PDB entry 6TJZ | X-ray diffraction, 2.40 A resolution | chains A and B

# Chain A (and B)
Protein: SVS_variant_AS3
From: Streptomyces sp. CWA1
Notes: EC 4.2.3.158; chain B of this document is another copy of the same molecule, construct and numbering; everything in this record applies to it too
Amino-acid sequence (361 residues; numbered -1 to 359; the number before each row is that of its first residue; numbers below 1 keep their minus sign (Met-1 is residue -1)):
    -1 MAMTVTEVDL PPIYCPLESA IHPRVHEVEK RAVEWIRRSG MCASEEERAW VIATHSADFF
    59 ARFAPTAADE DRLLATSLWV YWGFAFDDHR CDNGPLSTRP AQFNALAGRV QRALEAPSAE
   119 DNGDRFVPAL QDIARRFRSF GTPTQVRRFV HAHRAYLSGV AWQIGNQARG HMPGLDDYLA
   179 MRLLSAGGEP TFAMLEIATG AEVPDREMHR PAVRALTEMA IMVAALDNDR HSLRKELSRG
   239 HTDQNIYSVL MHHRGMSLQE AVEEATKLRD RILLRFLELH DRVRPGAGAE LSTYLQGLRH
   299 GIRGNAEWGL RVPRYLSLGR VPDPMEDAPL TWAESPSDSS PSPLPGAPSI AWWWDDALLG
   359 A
Disordered / not traced: -1 to 6, 233-238, 312-323, 359 (chain B: -1 to 6, 88-95, 233-240, 312-323)

# Chain A / chain B interface
Pairs across the interface - 70 pairs, chain A then chain B:
  Pro98(A) with Ala99(B), hydrophobic; Asn102(B)
  Ala99(A) with Pro98(B), hydrophobic; Gly163(B); Arg167(B)
  Gln100(A) with Arg167(B)
  Asn102(A) with Asn102(B), hydrogen bond; Ala159(B), hydrogen bond (side chain-backbone)
  Ala103(A) with Trp160(B)
  Gly106(A) with Trp160(B)
  Arg107(A) with Trp160(B); Asp175(B)
  Arg110(A) with Ala178(B); Leu181(B); Glu216(B), salt bridge; Ser347(B), hydrogen bond (side chain-backbone); Ile348(B); Trp350(B)
  Ala114(A) with Ser347(B); Trp350(B)
  Pro115(A) with Leu356(B), hydrophobic
  Ser116(A) with Pro346(B), hydrogen bond (side chain-backbone); Ser347(B); Ala349(B); Trp350(B), hydrogen bond (side chain-backbone)
  Glu118(A) with Pro346(B)
  Pro141(A) with His207(B)
  Thr142(A) with Asp203(B), hydrogen bond (side chain-backbone); His207(B)
  Arg145(A) with His207(B); Arg212(B)
  His149(A) with His149(B)
  Arg152(A) with Arg152(B); Ala153(B); Ser156(B); Leu182(B)
  Ala153(A) with Arg152(B)
  Ser156(A) with Arg152(B); Ser156(B)
  Ala159(A) with Asn102(B), hydrogen bond (backbone-side chain)
  Trp160(A) with Asn102(B); Ala103(B); Gly106(B); Arg107(B)
  Gly163(A) with Ala99(B)
  Arg167(A) with Ala99(B); Gln100(B)
  Asp175(A) with Arg107(B), salt bridge
  Ala178(A) with Arg110(B)
  Leu181(A) with Arg110(B)
  Leu182(A) with Arg152(B)
  Asp203(A) with Thr142(B), hydrogen bond (backbone-side chain); Arg146(B), salt bridge; Asp203(B)
  His207(A) with Pro141(B); Thr142(B); Arg145(B)
  Arg212(A) with Arg145(B)
  Glu216(A) with Arg110(B), salt bridge
  Pro346(A) with Ser116(B), hydrogen bond (backbone-side chain); Ala117(B); Glu118(B)
  Ser347(A) with Arg110(B), hydrogen bond (backbone-side chain); Ala114(B); Ala117(B)
  Ala349(A) with Ser116(B)
  Trp350(A) with Arg110(B); Ala114(B); Ser116(B), hydrogen bond (backbone-side chain)
  Leu356(A) with Pro115(B), hydrophobic
Other interface residues (no listed pair), chain A (44 interface residues in all): Glu113, Ala117, Asn120, Asn164, Arg204, Pro209, Ile348, Trp351
Other interface residues (no listed pair), chain B (44 interface residues in all): Glu113, Asn164, Arg204, Pro209, Trp351

# In short
Chain A and chain B each contribute 44 residues to their interface, with 11 hydrogen bonds and 4 salt bridges.
Among the polar pairs are Arg110(A)-Glu216(B), Asp175(A)-Arg107(B) and Asp203(A)-Arg146(B).
Chain A and chain B are both SVS_variant_AS3 (Streptomyces sp. CWA1); the structure, Crystal structure of the
SVS_A2 protein (W156Y mutant) from ancestral sequence reconstruction at 2.4 A resolution, was determined by
X-ray diffraction together with 6TJA, 6THU, 6TIV and 6TBD from the same study.
